Entry 6VVV (X-ray diffraction, 3.20 A resolution); this record covers chains A and C of the 10 polymer chains in the assembly.

# Chain A
Molecule: DNA-directed RNA polymerase subunit alpha
Organism: Mycolicibacterium smegmatis (strain ATCC 700084 / mc(2)155)
Notes: EC 2.7.7.6
Reference sequence: A0QSL8 (RPOA_MYCS2); numbering as in UniProt (aligned over 1-350)
Chain sequence (350 residues; each row starts with the number of its first residue):
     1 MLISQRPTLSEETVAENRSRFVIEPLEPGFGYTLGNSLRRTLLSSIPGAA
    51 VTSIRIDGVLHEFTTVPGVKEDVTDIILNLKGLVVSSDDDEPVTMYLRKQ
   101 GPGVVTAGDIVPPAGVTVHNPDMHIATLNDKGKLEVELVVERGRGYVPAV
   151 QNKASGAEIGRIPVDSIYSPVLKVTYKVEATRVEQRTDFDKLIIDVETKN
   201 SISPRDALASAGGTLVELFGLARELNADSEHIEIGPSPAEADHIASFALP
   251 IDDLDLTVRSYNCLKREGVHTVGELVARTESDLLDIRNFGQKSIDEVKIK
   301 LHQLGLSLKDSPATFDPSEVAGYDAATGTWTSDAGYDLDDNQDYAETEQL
Disordered / not traced: 224-350

# Chain C
Molecule: DNA-directed RNA polymerase subunit beta
Organism: Mycolicibacterium smegmatis (strain ATCC 700084 / mc(2)155)
Notes: EC 2.7.7.6
Reference sequence: P60281 (RPOB_MYCS2); residues 1-1169 here = UniProt positions 1-1169
Chain sequence (1169 residues; row label = number of the first residue in the row):
     1 MLEGCILAVSSQSKSNAITNNSVPGAPNRVSFAKLREPLEVPGLLDVQTD
    51 SFEWLVGSDRWRQAAIDRGEENPVGGLEEVLAELSPIEDFSGSMSLSFSD
   101 PRFDEVKASVDECKDKDMTYAAPLFVTAEFINNNTGEIKSQTVFMGDFPM
   151 MTEKGTFIINGTERVVVSQLVRSPGVYFDETIDKSTEKTLHSVKVIPGRG
   201 AWLEFDVDKRDTVGVRIDRKRRQPVTVLLKALGWTNEQIVERFGFSEIMM
   251 GTLEKDTTSGTDEALLDIYRKLRPGEPPTKESAQTLLENLFFKEKRYDLA
   301 RVGRYKVNKKLGLNAGKPITSSTLTEEDVVATIEYLVRLHEGQTSMTVPG
   351 GVEVPVEVDDIDHFGNRRLRTVGELIQNQIRVGLSRMERVVRERMTTQDV
   401 EAITPQTLINIRPVVAAIKEFFGTSQLSQFMDQNNPLSGLTHKRRLLALG
   451 PGGLSRERAGLEVRDVHPSHYGRMCPIETPEGPNIGLIGSLSVYARVNPF
   501 GFIETPYRKVENGVVTDQIDYLTADEEDRHVVAQANSPTDENGRFTEDRV
   551 MVRKKGGEVEFVSADQVDYMDVSPRQMVSVATAMIPFLEHDDANRALMGA
   601 NMQRQAVPLVRSEAPLVGTGMELRAAIDAGDVVVADKTGVIEEVSADYIT
   651 VMADDGTRQSYRLRKFARSNHGTCANQRPIVDAGQRVEAGQVIADGPCTQ
   701 NGEMALGKNLLVAIMPWEGHNYEDAIILSNRLVEEDVLTSIHIEEHEIDA
   751 RDTKLGAEEITRDIPNVSDEVLADLDERGIVRIGAEVRDGDILVGKVTPK
   801 GETELTPEERLLRAIFGEKAREVRDTSLKVPHGESGKVIGIRVFSREDDD
   851 ELPAGVNELVRVYVAQKRKISDGDKLAGRHGNKGVIGKILPVEDMPFLPD
   901 GTPVDIILNTHGVPRRMNIGQILETHLGWVAKAGWNIDVAAGVPDWASKL
   951 PEELYSAPADSTVATPVFDGAQEGELAGLLGSTLPNRDGEVMVDADGKST
  1001 LFDGRSGEPFPYPVTVGYMYILKLHHLVDDKIHARSTGPYSMITQQPLGG
  1051 KAQFGGQRFGEMECWAMQAYGAAYTLQELLTIKSDDTVGRVKVYEAIVKG
  1101 ENIPEPGIPESFKVLLKELQSLCLNVEVLSSDGAAIEMRDGDDEDLERAA
  1151 ANLGINLSRNESASVEDLA
Disordered / not traced: 1-20, 62-72, 88-100, 126-146, 174-365, 450-485, 507-519, 532-574, 1140-1169
Construct notes: conflict Leu447 (Ser in P60281)
Curated features (UniProtKB/Swiss-Prot):
  - mutagenesis: Gln429 (Q429K/L: Rifampicin (Rif) resistant), Asp432 (D432V: Rifampicin (Rif) resistant; D432Y: Rifampicin (Rif) resistant; RbpA no longer rescues transcription in the presence of Rif. Decreased affinity for Rif, no change in affinity for RbpA), His442 (H442D/L/P/R/Y: Rifampicin (Rif) resistant), Arg445 (R445L/P: Rifampicin (Rif) resistant), Leu449 (L449P: Rifampicin (Rif) resistant)

# Interface between chain A and chain C
Pairs across the interface - 65 pairs, chain A then chain C:
  Arg18(A) with Arg987(C); Asp988(C), salt bridge
  Tyr32(A) with Phe1002(C), hydrophobic; Gly1007(C); Pro1009(C)
  Thr33(A) with Glu1008(C), hydrogen bond
  Asn36(A) with Gly1004(C), hydrogen bond (side chain-backbone); Arg1005(C); Ser1006(C); Gly1007(C)
  Arg39(A) with Glu893(C), hydrogen bond (side chain-backbone); Phe897(C); Gly901(C); Pro903(C)
  Arg40(A) with Glu893(C), salt bridge; Asp894(C), salt bridge; Gly1004(C), hydrogen bond (side chain-backbone); Arg1005(C)
  Ser44(A) with Glu893(C), hydrogen bond
  His61(A) with Gly784(C); Val838(C); Ile839(C)
  Phe63(A) with Phe666(C); Ile741(C), hydrophobic
  Thr65(A) with Ala646(C); Asp647(C), hydrogen bond; Lys665(C)
  Gly68(A) with Val644(C); Ser645(C), hydrogen bond (backbone-side chain)
  Val69(A) with Ser645(C), hydrogen bond (backbone-side chain); Ala646(C), hydrogen bond (backbone-backbone)
  Lys70(A) with Ala646(C); Pro679(C); Val681(C), hydrogen bond (side chain-backbone); Asp682(C), salt bridge
  Asp72(A) with Lys665(C), salt bridge; Asn676(C)
  Asp75(A) with Arg678(C), salt bridge
  Leu78(A) with Arg611(C); Lys867(C)
  Lys81(A) with Glu734(C), hydrogen bond (side chain-backbone); Asp736(C)
  Tyr146(A) with Val733(C); Glu734(C); Lys869(C), hydrogen bond
  Gln151(A) with Glu786(C)
  Asn152(A) with Glu786(C); Lys837(C), hydrogen bond
  Lys153(A) with Glu786(C)
  Ile159(A) with Ile783(C); Gly784(C)
  Asp165(A) with Asp736(C); Lys869(C), salt bridge
  Ile167(A) with Glu734(C)
  Lys173(A) with Asp900(C); Gly901(C); Thr902(C), hydrogen bond
  Val174(A) with Gly901(C)
  Thr175(A) with Pro899(C), hydrogen bond (side chain-backbone); Asp900(C); Gly901(C), hydrogen bond (side chain-backbone)
  Tyr176(A) with Phe897(C); Phe1002(C), hydrophobic; Gly1007(C), hydrogen bond (side chain-backbone)
  Glu197(A) with Arg987(C), salt bridge
Also at the interface, not in a pair above, chain A (40 interface residues in all): Arg20, Leu43, Leu60, Glu62, Thr64, Val66, Pro67, Thr74, Asn79, Asp130, Leu172
Also at the interface, not in a pair above, chain C (45 interface residues in all): Glu643, Asn730, Glu735, Asp1003

# In short
40 residues of chain A and 45 residues of chain C are in contact; the contacts include 17 hydrogen bonds and 8
salt bridges. Polar pairs include Arg18(A)-Asp988(C), Arg40(A)-Glu893(C) and Arg40(A)-Asp894(C). UniProt lists
5 mutagenesis sites on chain C.
Chain A is DNA-directed RNA polymerase subunit alpha and chain C is DNA-directed RNA polymerase subunit beta,
both from Mycolicibacterium smegmatis (strain ATCC 700084 / mc(2)155); the structure, Crystal structure of a
Mycobacterium smegmatis transcription initiation complex with Rifampicin-resistant RNA polymerase, was
determined by X-ray diffraction (same publication as 6VVS, 6VVT, 6VVX, 6VVY, 6VVZ and 6VW0).
